2WP1 - chains A and P; structure by X-ray diffraction, 2.10 A resolution.

[Chain A]
Protein: Bromodomain testis-specific protein
Source organism: Mus musculus
Notes: fragment: bromodomain 2, residues 257-382
UniProt: Q91Y44 (BRDT_MOUSE); numbering as in UniProt (aligned over 257-382)
Sequence (126 residues; numbered 257 to 382; the number before each row is that of its first residue):
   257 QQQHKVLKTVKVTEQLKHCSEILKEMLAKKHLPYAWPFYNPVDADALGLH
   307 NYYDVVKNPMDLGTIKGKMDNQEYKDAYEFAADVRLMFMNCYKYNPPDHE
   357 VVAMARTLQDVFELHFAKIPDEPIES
Disordered / not traced: 257-258
Curated features (UniProtKB/Swiss-Prot):
  - mutagenesis: Pro-293 to Phe-294 (Abolishes interaction with histone H4 acetylated N-terminus; when associated with A-298), Val-298 (V298A: Abolishes interaction with histone H4 acetylated N-terminus; when associated with 293-AA-294)

[Chain P]
Protein: Histone H3
Notes: fragment: acetylated h3 peptide, residues 15-24
UniProt: B9EI85 (B9EI85_MOUSE); residues 14-23 here correspond to UniProt positions 15-24 (UniProt number = residue number + 1)
Sequence (10 residues; each row starts with the number of its first residue):
    14 KAPRKQLATK
Disordered / not traced: 14, 23
Modified positions: Lys-18 (n(6)-acetyllysine; ALY)

[Interface between chain A and chain P]
Residue-residue contacts (15):
  Trp-292(A) / Leu-20(P)  hydrophobic
  Pro-293(A) / Lys-18(P)
  Val-298(A) / Lys-18(P)
  Leu-305(A) / Lys-18(P)
  His-306(A) / Pro-16(P)
  Asn-307(A) / Pro-16(P)
  Cys-347(A) / Lys-18(P)
  Tyr-350(A) / Pro-16(P)
  Asn-351(A) / Lys-18(P)
  Pro-352(A) / Arg-17(P)
  Asp-354(A) / Arg-17(P)  salt bridge
  His-355(A) / Lys-18(P)  hydrogen bond (side chain-backbone)
  Glu-356(A) / Leu-20(P)
  Val-357(A) / Leu-20(P)  hydrophobic
  Met-360(A) / Leu-20(P)  hydrophobic
Interface residues without a listed pair, chain A (18 interface residues in all): Phe-294, Leu-303, Gly-304

[Overview]
Chain A and chain P form an interface of 18 and 4 residues respectively; the contacts include 1 hydrogen bond
and 1 salt bridge. Polar contacts include Asp-354(A)/Arg-17(P) and His-355(A)/Lys-18(P). UniProt lists 3
mutagenesis sites on chain A.
Chain A is Bromodomain testis-specific protein (Mus musculus) and chain P is Histone H3; the structure,
Structure of Brdt bromodomain 2 bound to an acetylated histone H3 peptide, was determined by X-ray
diffraction, deposited together with 2WP2.
